3F7G - chain A; structure by X-ray diffraction, 2.30 A resolution.

[Chain A]
Molecule: Baculoviral IAP repeat-containing protein 7
Organism: Homo sapiens
Notes: fragment: BIR domain, residues 63-179
UniProtKB: Q96CA5 (BIRC7_HUMAN); residue numbers follow UniProt; this construct covers 63-179
Chain sequence (140 residues; numbered 40 to 179; the number before each row is that of its first residue):
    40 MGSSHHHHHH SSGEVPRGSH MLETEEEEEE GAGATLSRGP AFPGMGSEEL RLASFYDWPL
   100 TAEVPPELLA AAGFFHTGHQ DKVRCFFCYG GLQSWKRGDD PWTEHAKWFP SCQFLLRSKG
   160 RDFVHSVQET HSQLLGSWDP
Unresolved in the structure: 40-70, 170-179
Sequence notes: expression tag (40-62)
Ion coordination: Zn2+: Cys-124, Cys-127, His-144, Cys-151

[Summary]
The Zn2+ site is built by Cys-124, Cys-127, His-144 and Cys-151.
Chain A is Baculoviral IAP repeat-containing protein 7 (Homo sapiens); the structure, Structure of the BIR
domain from ML-IAP bound to a peptidomimetic, was determined by X-ray diffraction (same publication as 3F7H
and 3F7I).
